Entry 2HTK (X-ray diffraction, 3.41 A resolution); this record covers chains E and F of the 6 polymer chains in the assembly.

# Chain E
Protein: Fab fragment, Heavy chain
From: Mus musculus
Notes: antibody fragment or engineered binder
Amino-acid sequence (221 residues; numbered 2 to 222; the number before each row is that of its first residue):
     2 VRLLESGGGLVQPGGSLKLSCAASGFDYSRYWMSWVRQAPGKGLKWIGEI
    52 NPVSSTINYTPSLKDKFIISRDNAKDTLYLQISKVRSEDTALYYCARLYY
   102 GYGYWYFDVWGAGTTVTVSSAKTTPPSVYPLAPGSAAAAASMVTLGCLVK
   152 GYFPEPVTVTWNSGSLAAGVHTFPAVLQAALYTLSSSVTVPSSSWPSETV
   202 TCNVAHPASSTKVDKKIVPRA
Disulfides: Cys22-Cys96, Cys148-Cys203

# Chain F
Protein: Fab fragment, Light chain
From: Mus musculus
Notes: antibody fragment or engineered binder
Amino-acid sequence (211 residues; row label = number of the first residue in the row):
     1 DIVLTQSPAIMSAAPGDKVTMTCSASSSVSYIHWYQQKSGTSPKRWIYDT
    51 SKLTSGVPVRFSGSGSGTSYSLTINTMEAEDAATYYCQQWSSHPQTFGGG
   101 TKLEILRADAAPTVSIFPPSSEQLTSGGASVVCFLNNFYPKDINVKWKID
   151 GSERQNGVLNSWTDQDSKDSTYSMSSTLTLTKDEYERHNSYTCEATHKTS
   201 TSPIVKSFNRA
Disulfides: Cys23-Cys87, Cys133-Cys193

# Interface between chain E and chain F
Pairs across the interface (81; chain E residue first):
  Gln39(E) - Gln37(F)  hydrogen bond
  Gln39(E) - Tyr86(F)  hydrogen bond
  Lys43(E) - Tyr86(F)
  Gly44(E) - Tyr86(F)
  Leu45(E) - Tyr86(F)  hydrophobic
  Leu45(E) - Phe97(F)
  Trp47(E) - Pro94(F)  hydrophobic
  Trp47(E) - Gln95(F)
  Glu50(E) - Trp90(F)
  Glu50(E) - His93(F)
  Pro62(E) - Asp1(F)
  Tyr95(E) - Gln37(F)  hydrogen bond
  Tyr95(E) - Ser42(F)
  Tyr95(E) - Pro43(F)
  Leu99(E) - Trp90(F)  hydrophobic
  Gly102(E) - Asp49(F)
  Tyr103(E) - Tyr31(F)  hydrophobic
  Tyr103(E) - Asp49(F)  hydrogen bond (backbone-side chain)
  Tyr103(E) - Lys52(F)
  Tyr105(E) - Ser30(F)
  Tyr105(E) - Tyr31(F)  hydrophobic
  Tyr105(E) - His33(F)  hydrogen bond (backbone-side chain)
  Tyr105(E) - Asp49(F)
  Tyr105(E) - Ser91(F)
  Trp106(E) - His33(F)  hydrogen bond (backbone-side chain)
  Trp106(E) - Gln88(F)
  Trp106(E) - Trp90(F)
  Tyr107(E) - His33(F)
  Tyr107(E) - Tyr35(F)
  Tyr107(E) - Arg45(F)
  Tyr107(E) - Tyr48(F)  hydrophobic
  Tyr107(E) - Gln88(F)
  Phe108(E) - Tyr35(F)  hydrogen bond (backbone-side chain)
  Phe108(E) - Arg45(F)
  Phe108(E) - Gln88(F)
  Phe108(E) - Trp90(F)  hydrophobic
  Phe108(E) - Gln95(F)
  Phe108(E) - Phe97(F)  hydrophobic
  Asp109(E) - Arg45(F)  salt bridge
  Trp111(E) - Tyr35(F)
  Trp111(E) - Pro43(F)
  Gly112(E) - Ser42(F)  hydrogen bond (backbone-side chain)
  Ala113(E) - Ser42(F)  hydrogen bond (backbone-side chain)
  Tyr130(E) - Ser120(F)
  Tyr130(E) - Glu122(F)
  Tyr130(E) - Gln123(F)
  Pro131(E) - Ser120(F)
  Pro131(E) - Glu122(F)
  Leu132(E) - Phe117(F)
  Leu132(E) - Val132(F)  hydrophobic
  Ala133(E) - Phe117(F)
  Thr145(E) - Ser115(F)
  Thr145(E) - Phe117(F)
  Leu149(E) - Gln123(F)
  Leu149(E) - Ser130(F)
  Leu149(E) - Val132(F)  hydrophobic
  Lys151(E) - Gln123(F)
  Lys151(E) - Ser130(F)
  His172(E) - Asn136(F)  hydrogen bond
  His172(E) - Asn137(F)
  His172(E) - Ser173(F)
  Thr173(E) - Thr163(F)
  Phe174(E) - Phe134(F)  hydrophobic
  Phe174(E) - Asn136(F)
  Phe174(E) - Ser161(F)
  Phe174(E) - Thr163(F)
  Phe174(E) - Ser173(F)
  Phe174(E) - Met174(F)
  Phe174(E) - Ser175(F)
  Pro175(E) - Ser161(F)  hydrogen bond (backbone-side chain)
  Pro175(E) - Trp162(F)
  Val177(E) - Asn160(F)
  Val177(E) - Ser161(F)
  Gln179(E) - Leu159(F)
  Ser186(E) - Phe134(F)
  Ser186(E) - Ser175(F)
  Ser188(E) - Phe134(F)
  Ser188(E) - Asn136(F)  hydrogen bond
  Arg221(E) - Pro118(F)  hydrogen bond (side chain-backbone)
  Arg221(E) - Pro119(F)  hydrogen bond (side chain-backbone)
  Arg221(E) - Ser120(F)
Interface residues without a listed pair, chain E (45 interface residues in all): Val37, Lys46, Asn59, Gly114, Pro134, Gly135, Leu146, Gly147, Ser187, Lys216
Interface residues without a listed pair, chain F (46 interface residues in all): Thr41, Ser121, Ser126, Asp166, Thr177, Thr179

# Summary
Chain E and chain F form an interface of 45 and 46 residues respectively, with 14 hydrogen bonds and 1 salt
bridge. Polar pairs include Asp109(E)-Arg45(F), Gln39(E)-Gln37(F) and Gln39(E)-Tyr86(F).
Here chain E is Fab fragment, Heavy chain and chain F is Fab fragment, Light chain, both from Mus musculus.
Entry 2HTK (Structure of the Escherichia coli ClC chloride channel Y445A mutant and Fab complex) was
determined by X-ray diffraction together with 2HLF, 2HT2, 2HT3, 2HT4 and 2HTL from the same study.
